Entry 1RUC (X-ray diffraction, 3.10 A resolution); this record covers chains 2 and 4 of the 4 polymer chains in the assembly.

# Chain 2
Molecule: Rhinovirus 14
Organism: Human rhinovirus 14
Notes: engineered mutation(s): N(1)105S
Reference sequence: P03303 (POLG_HRV14); residues 1-262 here correspond to UniProt positions 69-330 (UniProt number = residue number + 68)
Sequence (262 residues; each row starts with the number of its first residue):
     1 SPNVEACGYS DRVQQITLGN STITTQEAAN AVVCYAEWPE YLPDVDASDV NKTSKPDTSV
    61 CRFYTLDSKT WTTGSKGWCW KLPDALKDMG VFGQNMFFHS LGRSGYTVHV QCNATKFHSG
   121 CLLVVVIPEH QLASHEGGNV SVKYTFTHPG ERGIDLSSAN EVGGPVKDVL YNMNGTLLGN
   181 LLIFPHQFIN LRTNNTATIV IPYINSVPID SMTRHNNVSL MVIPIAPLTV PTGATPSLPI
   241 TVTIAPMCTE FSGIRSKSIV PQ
Disordered / not traced: 1-7
Sequence notes: conflict Leu170 (Ile239 in P03303)

# Chain 4
Molecule: Rhinovirus 14
Organism: Human rhinovirus 14
Notes: engineered mutation(s): N(1)105S
Reference sequence: P03303 (POLG_HRV14); residue numbers follow UniProt; this construct covers 1-68
Sequence (68 residues; row label = number of the first residue in the row):
     1 GAQVSTQKSG SHENQNILTN GSNQTFTVIN YYKDAASTSS AGQSLSMDPS KFTEPVKDLM
    61 LKGAPALN
Disordered / not traced: 1-28

# Chain 2 / chain 4 interface
Residue-residue contacts - 22 pairs, chain 2 then chain 4:
  Ser10(2) - Asn68(4)  hydrogen bond (side chain-backbone)
  Asp11(2) - Asp58(4)
  Asp11(2) - Ala66(4)
  Asp11(2) - Asn68(4)  hydrogen bond (backbone-side chain)
  Arg12(2) - Leu67(4)
  Arg12(2) - Asn68(4)  hydrogen bond (side chain-backbone)
  Gln14(2) - Asp58(4)
  Ala29(2) - Leu67(4)  hydrophobic
  Asn30(2) - Val56(4)
  Asn30(2) - Lys57(4)
  Asn30(2) - Asp58(4)
  Asn30(2) - Met60(4)
  Ala31(2) - Pro55(4)
  Ala31(2) - Val56(4)
  Ala31(2) - Lys57(4)  hydrogen bond (backbone-backbone)
  Val32(2) - Pro55(4)
  Val33(2) - Pro55(4)  hydrogen bond (backbone-backbone)
  Val33(2) - Lys57(4)
  Tyr35(2) - Lys51(4)
  Tyr35(2) - Phe52(4)  hydrophobic
  Trp38(2) - Lys57(4)
  Thr193(2) - Leu67(4)
Other interface residues (no listed pair), chain 2 (15 interface residues in all): Tyr9, Ala28, Ala36

# Summary
Chain 2 and chain 4 form an interface of 15 and 10 residues respectively, with 5 hydrogen bonds. Polar pairs
include Ser10(2)-Asn68(4), Asp11(2)-Asn68(4) and Arg12(2)-Asn68(4).
Here chain 2 is Rhinovirus 14 and chain 4 is Rhinovirus 14, both from Human rhinovirus 14. Entry 1RUC
(Rhinovirus 14 mutant N1105S complexed with antiviral compound win 52035) was determined by X-ray diffraction,
deposited together with 1RUD, 1RUE, 1RUF, 1RUG, 1RUH, 1RUI and 1RUJ.
